Entry 7RJD (electron microscopy, 3.20 A resolution); this record covers chains E and K of the 10 polymer chains in the assembly.

== Chain E ==
Molecule: Cytochrome b-c1 complex subunit Rieske, mitochondrial
Organism: Candida albicans (strain SC5314 / ATCC MYA-2876)
Notes: EC 7.1.1.8
UniProt: A0A1D8PJX3 (A0A1D8PJX3_CANAL); residue numbers follow UniProt; this construct covers 1-213
Sequence (213 residues; each row starts with the number of its first residue):
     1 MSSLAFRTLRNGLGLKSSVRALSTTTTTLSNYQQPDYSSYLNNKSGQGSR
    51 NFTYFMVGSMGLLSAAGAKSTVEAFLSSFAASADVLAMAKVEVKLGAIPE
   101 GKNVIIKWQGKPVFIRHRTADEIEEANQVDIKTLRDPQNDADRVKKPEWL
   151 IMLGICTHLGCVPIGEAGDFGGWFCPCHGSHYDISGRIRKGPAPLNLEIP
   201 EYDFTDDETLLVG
Disordered / not traced: 1-74, 212-213
Small-molecule neighbours: 2Fe-2S cluster (FES): T157, H158, L159, G160, C161, C175, C177, H178, P192, A193
Swiss-Prot annotation at these positions:
  - binding site ([2Fe-2S] cluster): C156, H158, C175, H178

== Chain K ==
Molecule: Cytochrome b
Organism: Candida albicans (strain SC5314 / ATCC MYA-2876)
UniProt: P0C8L0 (CYB_CANAL); residues 1-387 here = UniProt positions 1-387
Sequence (387 residues; each row starts with the number of its first residue):
     1 MPTRKSNTYLSLVNSYLIDSPQPSSINYWWNLGSLLGLCLVIQIASGVFL
    51 AMHYSSNIELAFDSVEHIMRDVNAGWLIRYIHANGASFFFICMYLHIGKA
   101 LYYGSYKQPRVMLWVIGVVIFILTMAIAFMGYCLVYGQMSHWGATVITNL
   151 LSAIPFIGNDIVPFIWGGFSVSNPTIQRFFALHFLLPFILAALVCMHLMA
   201 LHVHGSSNPVGITGNIDRLPMHPYFIFKDLITVFVFLLIFSLFVFYSPNT
   251 LGHPDNYIPGNPMVTPPSIVPEWYLLPFYAILRSIPDKLGGVIAMFGAIL
   301 ILLSLPYTDRSIIRGNSFKVLSKLAFYLFVFNFILLGNLGQLHVEVPYIQ
   351 LGQFATAYYFAHYIIVVPVISTLENILYYIGTQTRVK
Disordered / not traced: 384-387
Bound ions: heme Fe site 1: H82, H183; heme Fe site 2: H96, H197
Small-molecule neighbours:
  - heme (HEM), molecule 1: W29, W30, N31, L32, G33, S34, L36, G37, L40, F89, M93, H96, I97, K99, A100, S105, R110, L113, W114, G117, V118, I120, F121, V194, H197, L198, L201, G205, S206, S207
  - heme (HEM), molecule 2: L40, Q43, I44, G47, V48, L50, A51, Y54, V65, I68, R79, H82, A83, A86, F89, F90, T124, I127, A128, G131, Y132, L134, V135, F180, H183, F184, P187, L190, N256, E272, Y274
  - ubiquinone-10 (U10), molecule 1: Y16, L17, S20, Q22, I26, W30, G33, S34, G37, V194, C195, L198, L201, S206, M221, D229
  - ubiquinone-10 (U10), molecule 2: I122, L123, M125, A126, F129, G143, V146, I147, I269, P271, L275, F278, Y279, L282, M295, F296, I299
Swiss-Prot annotation at these positions:
  - binding site (heme b): H82, H96, H183, H197

== Interface between chain E and chain K ==
Contacting residue pairs - 14 pairs, chain E then chain K:
  L76(E) - F164(K)
  F79(E) - F164(K)
  F79(E) - G167(K)
  F79(E) - R178(K)  hydrogen bond (backbone-side chain)
  A80(E) - F164(K)  hydrophobic
  A81(E) - G167(K)
  V85(E) - G167(K)
  V85(E) - G168(K)
  V85(E) - F169(K)
  A89(E) - F169(K)  hydrophobic
  K90(E) - F169(K)
  K111(E) - M263(K)
  P112(E) - M263(K)
  G154(E) - M263(K)
Also at the interface, not in a pair above, chain E (13 interface residues in all): S82, L86, G110
Also at the interface, not in a pair above, chain K (7 interface residues in all): P163

== Summary ==
13 residues of chain E face 7 of chain K across their interface, with 1 hydrogen bond. The hydrogen-bonded
pair is F79(E)-R178(K). Bound to chain E: 2Fe-2S cluster. Ligands of chain K: heme and ubiquinone-10.
Chain E is Cytochrome b-c1 complex subunit Rieske, mitochondrial and chain K is Cytochrome b, both from
Candida albicans (strain SC5314 / ATCC MYA-2876); the structure, Complex III2 from Candida albicans, inhibitor
free, Rieske head domain in c position, was determined by electron microscopy, deposited together with 7RJA,
7RJB, 7RJC and 7RJE.
